Entry 3VXU (X-ray diffraction, 2.70 A resolution); this record covers chains A and E of the 5 polymer chains in the assembly.

== Chain A ==
Molecule: HLA class I histocompatibility antigen, A-24 alpha chain
From: Homo sapiens
UniProtKB: P05534 (1A24_HUMAN); residues 1-274 here correspond to UniProt positions 25-298 (UniProt number = residue number + 24)
Chain sequence (275 residues; each row starts with the number of its first residue; numbering starts at 0):
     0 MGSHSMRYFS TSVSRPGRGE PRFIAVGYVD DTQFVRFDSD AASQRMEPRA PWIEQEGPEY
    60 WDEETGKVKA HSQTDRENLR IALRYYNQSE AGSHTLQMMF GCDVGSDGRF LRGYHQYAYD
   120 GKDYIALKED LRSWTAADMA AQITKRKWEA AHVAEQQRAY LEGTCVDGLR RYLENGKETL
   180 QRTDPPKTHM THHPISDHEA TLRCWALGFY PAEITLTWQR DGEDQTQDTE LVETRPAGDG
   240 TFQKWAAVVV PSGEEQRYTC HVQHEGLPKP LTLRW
Disordered / not traced: 0
Sequence notes: expression tag (0)
Disulfides: Cys101-Cys164, Cys203-Cys259

== Chain E ==
Molecule: T36-5 TCR beta chain
From: Homo sapiens
Chain sequence (242 residues; each row starts with the number of its first residue; numbering starts at 0):
     0 MEAQVTQNPR YLITVTGKKL TVTCSQNMNH EYMSWYRQDP GLGLRQIYYS MNVEVTDKGD
    60 VPEGYKVSRK EKRNFPLILE SPSPNQTSLY FCASSGASHE QYFGPGTRLT VTEDLKNVFP
   120 PEVAVFEPSE AEISHTQKAT LVCLATGFYP DHVELSWWVN GKEVHSGVCT DPQPLKEQPA
   180 LNDSRYALSS RLRVSATFWQ NPRNHFRCQV QFYGLSENDE WTQDRAKPVT QIVSAEAWGR
   240 AD
Disordered / not traced: 0
Disulfides: Cys23-Cys91, Cys142-Cys207

== Interface between chain A and chain E ==
Contacting residue pairs - 21 pairs, chain A then chain E:
  Asp61(A) with Asp56(E)
  Gly65(A) with Met50(E); Val54(E); Asp56(E)
  Lys66(A) with Met50(E)
  Lys68(A) with Val52(E), hydrogen bond (side chain-backbone); Glu53(E), hydrogen bond (side chain-backbone); Val54(E)
  Ala69(A) with Met50(E); Asn51(E), hydrogen bond (backbone-side chain); Val54(E)
  His70(A) with Asn51(E)
  Gln72(A) with Asn51(E); Val52(E)
  Thr73(A) with Glu30(E), hydrogen bond; Asn51(E), hydrogen bond
  Glu76(A) with Asn28(E), hydrogen bond
  Ala150(A) with Ala96(E), hydrophobic; Ser97(E)
  Gln155(A) with Ser97(E), hydrogen bond; His98(E)
Also at the interface, not in a pair above, chain A (13 interface residues in all): Glu62, Thr64
Also at the interface, not in a pair above, chain E (15 interface residues in all): Tyr48, Lys57, Lys71, Glu99

== In short ==
The interface between chain A and chain E involves 13 residues on one side and 15 on the other, with 7
hydrogen bonds. Among the polar pairs are Lys68(A)-Val52(E), Lys68(A)-Glu53(E) and Ala69(A)-Asn51(E).
Chain A is HLA class I histocompatibility antigen, A-24 alpha chain and chain E is T36-5 TCR beta chain, both
from Homo sapiens; the structure, The complex between T36-5 TCR and HLA-A24 bound to HIV-1 Nef134-10(2F)
peptide, was determined by X-ray diffraction together with 3VXM, 3VXN, 3VXO, 3VXP, 3VXQ, 3VXR and 3 further
entries from the same study.
